Entry 3ABD (X-ray diffraction, 1.90 A resolution); this record covers chains A and X.

# Chain A
Protein: Mitotic spindle assembly checkpoint protein MAD2B
Source organism: Homo sapiens
Reference sequence: Q9UI95 (MD2L2_HUMAN); residues 1-211 here = UniProt positions 1-211
Amino-acid sequence (227 residues; row label = number of the first residue in the row; numbers below 1 keep their minus sign (Met-15 is residue -15)):
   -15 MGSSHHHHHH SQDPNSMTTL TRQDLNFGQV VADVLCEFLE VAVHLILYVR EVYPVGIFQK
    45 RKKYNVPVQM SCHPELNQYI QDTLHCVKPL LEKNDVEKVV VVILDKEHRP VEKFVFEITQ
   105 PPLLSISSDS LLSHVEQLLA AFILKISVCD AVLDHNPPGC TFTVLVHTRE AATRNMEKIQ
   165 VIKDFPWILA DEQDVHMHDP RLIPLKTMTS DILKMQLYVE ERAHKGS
Unresolved in the structure: -15 to 11, 107-112, 154-167
Sequence notes: initiating methionine (-15); expression tag (-14 to 0); engineered mutation Ala124 (Arg in Q9UI95)
UniProt features mapped onto this chain:
  - natural variant: Val85 (V85E: In FANCV)
  - mutagenesis: Tyr63 (Y63A: Alters interaction with REV3L. Loss of interaction with REV3L; when associated with A-171), Trp171 (W171A: Alters interaction with REV3L and REV1. Loss of interaction with REV3L; when associated with A-63. No effect on interaction with REV1; when associated with A-124), Leu186 (L186A: Significantly prevents interaction with REV1; no effect on interaction with REV3L), Gln200 (Q200A: Significantly prevents interaction with REV1; no effect on interaction with REV3L), Tyr202 (Y202A: Significantly prevents interaction with REV1; no effect on interaction with REV3L)
Reported in the primary citation:
  - mutagenesis - Y63A/W171A: abolished binding to REV3(1776-2044)
  - mutagenesis - R124A: increased binding to REV3(1776-2044)
  - mutagenesis - L186A, Q200A, Y202A: decreased binding to REV1
  - mutagenesis - L186A, Q200A: unchanged binding to DNA polymerase zeta catalytic subunit (chain X)
  - contacts within the chain: Leu186-Tyr202, Gln200-Tyr202
  - mutagenesis - L186A: unchanged binding to REV3(1776-2044)
  - mutagenesis - W171A: decreased binding to REV1(826-1251)
  - mutagenesis - R124A: increased binding to REV1
  - mutagenesis - R124A/W171A: unchanged binding to REV1

# Chain X
Protein: DNA polymerase zeta catalytic subunit
Source organism: Homo sapiens
Reference sequence: O60673 (DPOLZ_HUMAN); numbering as in UniProt (aligned over 1847-1898)
Amino-acid sequence (52 residues; numbered 1847 to 1898; the number before each row is that of its first residue):
  1847 MLTPTPDSSP RSTSSPSQSK NGSFTPRTAN ILKPLMSPPS REEIMATLLD HD
Unresolved in the structure: 1847-1873, 1895-1898

# Chain A / chain X interface
Residue-residue contacts - 47 pairs, chain A then chain X:
  Glu35(A) - Arg1887(X)  hydrogen bond (backbone-side chain)
  Val36(A) - Arg1887(X)
  Tyr37(A) - Pro1884(X)
  Tyr37(A) - Pro1885(X)  hydrogen bond (side chain-backbone)
  Tyr37(A) - Arg1887(X)
  Tyr37(A) - Ile1890(X)  hydrophobic
  Pro38(A) - Arg1887(X)
  Pro38(A) - Met1891(X)  hydrophobic
  Ile41(A) - Ile1890(X)  hydrophobic
  Ile41(A) - Leu1894(X)  hydrophobic
  His57(A) - Ile1890(X)
  Glu59(A) - Pro1885(X)
  Leu60(A) - Pro1885(X)
  Tyr63(A) - Pro1880(X)
  Tyr63(A) - Met1882(X)  hydrogen bond (side chain-backbone)
  Tyr63(A) - Ser1883(X)
  Tyr63(A) - Pro1884(X)
  Phe146(A) - Pro1884(X)
  Thr147(A) - Pro1880(X)
  Val148(A) - Leu1878(X)
  Val148(A) - Lys1879(X)
  Val148(A) - Pro1880(X)
  Leu149(A) - Ile1877(X)  hydrophobic
  Leu149(A) - Leu1878(X)
  Leu149(A) - Lys1879(X)
  Val150(A) - Asn1876(X)
  Val150(A) - Ile1877(X)
  Val150(A) - Leu1878(X)  hydrogen bond (backbone-backbone)
  His151(A) - Asn1876(X)
  His151(A) - Ile1877(X)
  Thr152(A) - Asn1876(X)  hydrogen bond (backbone-backbone)
  Thr152(A) - Leu1878(X)
  Arg153(A) - Asn1876(X)
  Phe169(A) - Pro1880(X)  hydrophobic
  Pro170(A) - Pro1880(X)
  Pro170(A) - Leu1881(X)  hydrogen bond (backbone-backbone)
  Pro170(A) - Met1882(X)  hydrophobic
  Trp171(A) - Leu1878(X)  hydrophobic
  Trp171(A) - Lys1879(X)
  Trp171(A) - Pro1880(X)
  Ile172(A) - Leu1878(X)
  Ile172(A) - Lys1879(X)  hydrogen bond (backbone-backbone)
  Ile172(A) - Leu1881(X)  hydrophobic
  Leu173(A) - Ala1875(X)
  Leu173(A) - Ile1877(X)
  Ala174(A) - Ile1877(X)  hydrogen bond (backbone-backbone)
  Asp178(A) - Lys1879(X)  salt bridge
Other interface residues (no listed pair), chain A (26 interface residues in all): Thr67, Val179
Other interface residues (no listed pair), chain X (18 interface residues in all): Thr1874, Ser1886, Thr1893
From the paper, about this interface:
  - specific contacts: Tyr37(A)-Pro1885(X), Tyr63(A)-Met1882(X), Tyr63(A)-Pro1884(X), Trp171(A)-Pro1880(X)
  - hot spots on chain A (mutagenesis) - Y63A: decreased binding to DNA polymerase zeta catalytic subunit (chain X)

# Summary
Chain A and chain X form an interface of 26 and 18 residues respectively; the contacts include 8 hydrogen
bonds and 1 salt bridge. Polar pairs include Asp178(A)-Lys1879(X), Glu35(A)-Arg1887(X) and
Tyr37(A)-Pro1885(X). The paper describes contacts between Tyr37(A) and Pro1885(X), Tyr63(A) and Met1882(X) and
Tyr63(A) and Pro1884(X) among others. From the paper: L186A, Q200A and Y202A of chain A reduce binding to
REV1; contacts within the chain involving Tyr202(A), Leu186(A) and Gln200(A); 8 substitutions were tested in
all.
Here chain A is Mitotic spindle assembly checkpoint protein MAD2B and chain X is DNA polymerase zeta catalytic
subunit, both from Homo sapiens. Entry 3ABD (Structure of human REV7 in complex with a human REV3 fragment in
a monoclinic crystal) was determined by X-ray diffraction, deposited together with 3ABE.
